3SXN - chains B and D of the 6 polymer chains in the assembly; structure by X-ray diffraction, 2.03 A resolution.

Chain B (and D):
Protein: Enhanced intracellular survival protein
Source organism: Mycobacterium smegmatis
Notes: chain D of this document is another copy of the same molecule, construct and numbering; everything in this record applies to it too
UniProt: A0QY29 (A0QY29_MYCS2); residue numbers follow UniProt; this construct covers 1-402
Chain sequence (422 residues; each row starts with the number of its first residue; numbers below 1 keep their minus sign (Met-19 is residue -19)):
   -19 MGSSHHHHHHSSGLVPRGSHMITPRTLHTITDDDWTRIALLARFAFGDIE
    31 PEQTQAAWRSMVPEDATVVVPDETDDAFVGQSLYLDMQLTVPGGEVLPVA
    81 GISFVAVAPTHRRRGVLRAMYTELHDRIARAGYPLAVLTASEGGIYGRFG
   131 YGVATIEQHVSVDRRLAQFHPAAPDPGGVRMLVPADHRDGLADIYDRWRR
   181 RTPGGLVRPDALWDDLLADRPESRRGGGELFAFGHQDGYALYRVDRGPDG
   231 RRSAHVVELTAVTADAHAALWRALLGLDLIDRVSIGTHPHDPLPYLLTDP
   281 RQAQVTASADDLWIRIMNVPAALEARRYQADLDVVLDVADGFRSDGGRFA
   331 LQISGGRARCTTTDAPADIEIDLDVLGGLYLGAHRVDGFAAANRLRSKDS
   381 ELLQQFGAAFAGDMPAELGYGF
Disordered / not traced: -19 to 0
Construct notes: expression tag (-19 to 0)
Residues lining bound ligands: coenzyme A (COA): Ala25, Phe26, Val85, Ala86, Val87, Arg92, Arg93, Arg94, Gly95, Val96, Leu97, Arg98, Thr119, Ala120, Ser121, Glu122, Gly124, Ile125, Tyr126, Arg128
From the paper describing this entry:
  - binding site for coenzyme A: Tyr126

How chain B and chain D interact:
Residue-residue contacts (36; chain B residue first):
  Leu20(B) with Met161(D), hydrophobic; Val163(D), hydrophobic
  Leu21(B) with Met161(D), hydrophobic
  Arg23(B) with Glu209(D), hydrogen bond (side chain-backbone); Leu210(D), hydrogen bond (side chain-backbone); Phe211(D)
  Phe24(B) with Met161(D), hydrophobic; Leu162(D); Phe211(D); Ala212(D); Phe213(D), hydrophobic; Tyr222(D); Leu257(D)
  Phe26(B) with Arg232(D), hydrogen bond (backbone-side chain); Leu259(D), hydrophobic
  Gly27(B) with Phe211(D); Val224(D)
  Asp28(B) with Arg226(D), salt bridge; Arg232(D), salt bridge
  Phe58(B) with Met161(D)
  Ala88(B) with Met161(D), hydrophobic
  Pro89(B) with Phe213(D), hydrophobic; Ala253(D); Gly256(D); Leu257(D), hydrophobic
  Thr90(B) with Val159(D); Ala253(D)
  Arg92(B) with Arg144(D); Gly256(D), hydrogen bond (side chain-backbone); Asp258(D), salt bridge
  Arg93(B) with Asp258(D), salt bridge
  Glu122(B) with Arg145(D), salt bridge; Leu259(D)
  Arg205(B) with Arg226(D); Gly227(D); Gly230(D)
Other interface residues (no listed pair), chain B (18 interface residues in all): Ala25, Arg94, Ser121
Other interface residues (no listed pair), chain D (24 interface residues in all): Asp155, Ile260

Summary:
18 residues of chain B and 24 residues of chain D are in contact, with 4 hydrogen bonds and 5 salt bridges.
Polar pairs include Asp28(B)-Arg226(D), Asp28(B)-Arg232(D) and Arg92(B)-Asp258(D). Chain B binds coenzyme A.
The paper reports a binding site for coenzyme A at Tyr126(B).
Both chains are Enhanced intracellular survival protein (Mycobacterium smegmatis). Entry 3SXN (Mycobacterium
tuberculosis Eis protein initiates modulation of host immune responses by acetylation of DUSP16/MKP-7) was
determined by X-ray diffraction (same publication as 3RYO and 3UY5).
